8V58 - chains A and B; structure by X-ray diffraction, 3.10 A resolution.

[Chain A (and B)]
Protein: Cathepsin K
Organism: Mus musculus
Notes: chain B of this document is another copy of the same molecule, construct and numbering; everything in this record applies to it too
UniProtKB: P55097 (CATK_MOUSE); residues -1 to 215 here correspond to UniProt positions 113-329 (UniProt number = residue number + 114)
Amino-acid sequence (217 residues; numbered -1 to 215; the number before each row is that of its first residue; numbers below 1 keep their minus sign (Gly-1 is residue -1)):
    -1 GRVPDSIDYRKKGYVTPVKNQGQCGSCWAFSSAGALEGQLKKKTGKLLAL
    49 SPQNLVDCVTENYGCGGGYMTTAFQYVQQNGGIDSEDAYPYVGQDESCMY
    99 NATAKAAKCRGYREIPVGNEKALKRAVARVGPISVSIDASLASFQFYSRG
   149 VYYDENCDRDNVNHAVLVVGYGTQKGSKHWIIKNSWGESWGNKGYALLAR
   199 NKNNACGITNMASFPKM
Disordered / not traced: -1 to 0
Disulfides: Cys22-Cys63, Cys56-Cys96, Cys155-Cys204
Covalent attachments: glycan linked to Asn99
Swiss-Prot annotation at these positions:
  - active site: Cys25, His162, Asn182
  - glycosylation: Asn99 (N-linked (GlcNAc...) asparagine)
From the paper describing this entry:
  - binding site for n,O6-disulfo-glucosamine: Arg108, Arg111, Arg123, Arg127, Lys214
  - mutagenesis - R108A, R111A (Kd >200 mM), R123A (Kd >200 mM), R127A (Kd >200 mM), K176A, K214A (Kd >200 mM): decreased binding to heparin
  - mutagenesis - R111A/R123A/R127A, R123A/R127A: decreased binding to HS
  - mutagenesis - R111A/R123A/R127A: unchanged catalytic activity on type I collagen
  - mutagenesis - R111A/R123A/R127A: unchanged catalytic activity on peptide substrate
  - self-association interface (contacts with another copy of this molecule): Lys41 to Lys44, Lys103 to Lys106

[How chain A and chain B interact]
Pairs across the interface (19; chain A residue first):
  Leu38(A) with Thr42(B)
  Lys40(A) with Lys106(B), hydrogen bond (backbone-side chain)
  Lys41(A) with Lys41(B); Lys106(B)
  Thr42(A) with Leu38(B); Thr42(B); Ala104(B); Ala105(B), hydrogen bond (backbone-backbone); Lys106(B), hydrogen bond (backbone-backbone)
  Gly43(A) with Lys103(B); Lys106(B)
  Lys44(A) with Lys103(B)
  Lys103(A) with Gly43(B); Lys44(B)
  Ala104(A) with Thr42(B)
  Ala105(A) with Thr42(B)
  Lys106(A) with Lys41(B); Thr42(B)
  Met215(A) with Lys41(B), hydrogen bond (backbone-side chain)
Also at the interface, not in a pair above, chain A (12 interface residues in all): Lys39
Also at the interface, not in a pair above, chain B (11 interface residues in all): Lys40, Met215
Interface features reported in the paper:
  - interface residues, chain A: Lys41(A), Lys103(A)

[Overview]
Chain A and chain B form an interface of 12 and 11 residues respectively; the contacts include 4 hydrogen
bonds. Polar pairs include Lys40(A)-Lys106(B), Met215(A)-Lys41(B) and Thr42(A)-Ala105(B). The paper reports a
binding site for n,O6-disulfo-glucosamine at Arg108(A), Arg111(A) and Arg123(A) among others; R108A, R111A and
R123A of chain A, among others, reduce binding to heparin; 8 substitutions were tested in all.
Both chains are Cathepsin K (Mus musculus). Entry 8V58 (Complex of murine cathepsin K with bound heparan
sulfate 12mer) was determined by X-ray diffraction, deposited together with 8V57.
